4WLS - chains A and V of the 6 polymer chains in the assembly; structure by X-ray diffraction, 2.10 A resolution.

[Chain A]
Name: HTH-type transcriptional regulator CueR
Source organism: Escherichia coli DH5[alpha]
UniProt: P0A9G4 (CUER_ECOLI); residues 1-128 here = UniProt positions 1-128
Sequence (128 residues; each row starts with the number of its first residue):
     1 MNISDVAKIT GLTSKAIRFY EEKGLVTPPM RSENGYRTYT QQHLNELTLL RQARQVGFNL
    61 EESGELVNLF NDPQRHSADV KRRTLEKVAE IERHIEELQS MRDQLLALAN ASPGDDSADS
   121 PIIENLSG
Disordered / not traced: 112-128
Construct notes: engineered mutation Ser-112 (Cys in P0A9G4), Ser-120 (Cys in P0A9G4)
Modified positions: Mse-1 (selenomethionine; parent Met); Mse-30 (selenomethionine; parent Met); Mse-101 (selenomethionine; parent Met)
From the paper describing this entry:
  - binding site for Copa promoter DNA non-template strand: Lys-15, Arg-18, Phe-19, Tyr-36
  - specificity-determining residues: Lys-15 (proposed by the authors, not directly observed)

[Chain V]
Molecule: Copa promoter DNA non-template strand (alternate conformation)
Sequence (26 nucleotides; numbered 1 to 26; the number before each row is that of its first residue):
     1 TTGACCTTCC CCTTGCTGGA AGGTTT

[Chain A / chain V interface]
Contacting residue pairs - 18 pairs, chain A then chain V:
  Thr-13(A) with DT17(V), hydrogen bond to the phosphate
  Lys-15(A) with DT17(V), base contact; DG18(V), hydrogen bond to the base; DG19(V), hydrogen bond to the base
  Ala-16(A) with DC16(V), sugar contact; DT17(V), phosphate contact
  Phe-19(A) with DG15(V), sugar contact; DC16(V), base contact
  Tyr-20(A) with DC16(V), hydrogen bond to the phosphate
  Asn-34(A) with DT24(V), hydrogen bond to the phosphate; DT25(V), hydrogen bond to the phosphate
  Tyr-36(A) with DG23(V), hydrogen bond to the base; DT24(V), sugar contact
  Arg-54(A) with DG15(V), hydrogen bond to the phosphate; DC16(V), salt bridge to the phosphate
  Asn-59(A) with DG15(V), phosphate contact
  Leu-60(A) with DG15(V), hydrogen bond to the phosphate; DC16(V), phosphate contact
Interface residues without a listed pair, chain A (11 interface residues in all): Glu-61

[Overview]
Chain A and chain V form an interface of 11 and 8 residues respectively, with 9 hydrogen bonds and 1 salt
bridge. Polar contacts include Lys-15(A)/DG18(V), Lys-15(A)/DG19(V) and Tyr-36(A)/DG23(V). From the paper: a
binding site for Copa promoter DNA non-template strand at Lys-15(A), Arg-18(A) and Phe-19(A) among others; the
specificity determinant Lys-15(A).
Here chain A is HTH-type transcriptional regulator CueR (Escherichia coli DH5[alpha]) and chain V is Copa
promoter DNA non-template strand (alternate conformation). Entry 4WLS (Crystal structure of the metal-free
(repressor) form of E. Coli CUER, a copper efflux regulator, bound ...) was determined by X-ray diffraction
(same publication as 4WLW).
